7KI4 - chains L and H of the 9 polymer chains in the assembly; structure by electron microscopy, 2.90 A resolution.

# Chain L
Molecule: 12B2 Fab light chain
From: Mus musculus
Notes: antibody fragment or engineered binder
Amino-acid sequence (214 residues; row label = number of the first residue in the row):
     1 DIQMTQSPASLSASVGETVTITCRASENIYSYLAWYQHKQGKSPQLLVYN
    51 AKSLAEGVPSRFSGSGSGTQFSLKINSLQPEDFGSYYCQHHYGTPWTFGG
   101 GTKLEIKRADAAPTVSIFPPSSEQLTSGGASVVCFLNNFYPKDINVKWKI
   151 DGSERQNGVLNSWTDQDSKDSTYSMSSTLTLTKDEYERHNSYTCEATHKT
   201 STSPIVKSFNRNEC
Disordered / not traced: 106-214
Disulfides: C23-C88

# Chain H
Molecule: 12B2 heavy chain
From: Mus musculus
Amino-acid sequence (443 residues; each row starts with the number of its first residue):
     1 QVQLKESGPGLVAPSQSLSITCTVSGFSLASYGVHWVRQPPGKGLEWLGV
    51 IWTGGSTNYNSALMSRLSINRDNSKSQVFLKLNSLQTDDTAIYYCARDRG
   101 YGYGGFAYWGQGTLVTVSAAKTTPPSVYPLAPGSAAQTNSMVTLGCLVKG
   151 YFPEPVTVTWNSGSLSSGVHTFPAVLQSDLYTLSSSVTVPSSTWPSETVT
   201 CNVAHPASSTKVDKKIVPRDCGCKPCICTVPEVSSVFIFPPKPKDVLTIT
   251 LTPKVTCVVVDISKDDPEVQFSWFVDDVEVHTAQTQPREEQFNSTFRSVS
   301 ELPIMHQDWLNGKEFKCRVNSAAFPAPIEKTISKTKGRPKAPQVYTIPPP
   351 KEQMAKDKVSLTCMITDFFPEDITVEWQWNGQPAENYKNTQPIMDTDGSY
   401 FVYSKLNVQKSNWEAGNTFTCSVLHEGLHNHHTEKSLSHSPGK
Disordered / not traced: 118-443
Disulfides: C22-C95

# How chain L and chain H interact
Contacting residue pairs (36; chain L residue first):
  D1(L) - S61(H)  hydrogen bond (side chain-backbone)
  Y36(L) - G105(H)
  Y36(L) - F106(H)  hydrogen bond (side chain-backbone)
  H38(L) - Q39(H)
  H38(L) - Y94(H)
  K42(L) - Y94(H)
  S43(L) - Y94(H)
  S43(L) - W109(H)
  S43(L) - G110(H)  hydrogen bond (side chain-backbone)
  S43(L) - Q111(H)
  P44(L) - L45(H)  hydrophobic
  P44(L) - W109(H)  hydrogen bond (backbone-side chain)
  L46(L) - G105(H)
  L46(L) - F106(H)
  L46(L) - A107(H)
  Y49(L) - R99(H)
  N50(L) - R99(H)
  Y87(L) - Q39(H)
  Y87(L) - G44(H)
  Y87(L) - L45(H)
  Q89(L) - F106(H)
  H91(L) - G104(H)
  T94(L) - N58(H)
  P95(L) - W47(H)  hydrophobic
  P95(L) - N60(H)
  W96(L) - H35(H)
  W96(L) - W47(H)
  W96(L) - W52(H)  hydrophobic
  W96(L) - G102(H)
  W96(L) - Y103(H)
  W96(L) - G104(H)
  W96(L) - F106(H)  hydrophobic
  F98(L) - V37(H)  hydrophobic
  F98(L) - L45(H)
  F98(L) - W47(H)
  G100(L) - G44(H)
Also at the interface, not in a pair above, chain L (18 interface residues in all): A34
Also at the interface, not in a pair above, chain H (25 interface residues in all): K43, E46, Y59, G112

# Summary
Chain L and chain H form an interface of 18 and 25 residues respectively, with 4 hydrogen bonds. Polar
contacts include D1(L)-S61(H), Y36(L)-F106(H) and S43(L)-G110(H).
Here chain L is 12B2 Fab light chain and chain H is 12B2 heavy chain, both from Mus musculus. Entry 7KI4
(Structure of the NiV F glycoprotein in complex with the 12B2 neutralizing antibody) was determined by
electron microscopy.
